PDB entry 7PER | electron microscopy, 35.00 A resolution (very low resolution: no residue pairs are listed; an interface is given only as per-side residue counts) | chains P and O of the 24 polymer chains in the assembly

Chain P:
Name: Nuclear pore complex protein Nup205
Organism: Homo sapiens
UniProtKB: Q92621 (NU205_HUMAN); residues 1-2012 here = UniProt positions 1-2012
Chain sequence (2012 residues; each row starts with the number of its first residue):
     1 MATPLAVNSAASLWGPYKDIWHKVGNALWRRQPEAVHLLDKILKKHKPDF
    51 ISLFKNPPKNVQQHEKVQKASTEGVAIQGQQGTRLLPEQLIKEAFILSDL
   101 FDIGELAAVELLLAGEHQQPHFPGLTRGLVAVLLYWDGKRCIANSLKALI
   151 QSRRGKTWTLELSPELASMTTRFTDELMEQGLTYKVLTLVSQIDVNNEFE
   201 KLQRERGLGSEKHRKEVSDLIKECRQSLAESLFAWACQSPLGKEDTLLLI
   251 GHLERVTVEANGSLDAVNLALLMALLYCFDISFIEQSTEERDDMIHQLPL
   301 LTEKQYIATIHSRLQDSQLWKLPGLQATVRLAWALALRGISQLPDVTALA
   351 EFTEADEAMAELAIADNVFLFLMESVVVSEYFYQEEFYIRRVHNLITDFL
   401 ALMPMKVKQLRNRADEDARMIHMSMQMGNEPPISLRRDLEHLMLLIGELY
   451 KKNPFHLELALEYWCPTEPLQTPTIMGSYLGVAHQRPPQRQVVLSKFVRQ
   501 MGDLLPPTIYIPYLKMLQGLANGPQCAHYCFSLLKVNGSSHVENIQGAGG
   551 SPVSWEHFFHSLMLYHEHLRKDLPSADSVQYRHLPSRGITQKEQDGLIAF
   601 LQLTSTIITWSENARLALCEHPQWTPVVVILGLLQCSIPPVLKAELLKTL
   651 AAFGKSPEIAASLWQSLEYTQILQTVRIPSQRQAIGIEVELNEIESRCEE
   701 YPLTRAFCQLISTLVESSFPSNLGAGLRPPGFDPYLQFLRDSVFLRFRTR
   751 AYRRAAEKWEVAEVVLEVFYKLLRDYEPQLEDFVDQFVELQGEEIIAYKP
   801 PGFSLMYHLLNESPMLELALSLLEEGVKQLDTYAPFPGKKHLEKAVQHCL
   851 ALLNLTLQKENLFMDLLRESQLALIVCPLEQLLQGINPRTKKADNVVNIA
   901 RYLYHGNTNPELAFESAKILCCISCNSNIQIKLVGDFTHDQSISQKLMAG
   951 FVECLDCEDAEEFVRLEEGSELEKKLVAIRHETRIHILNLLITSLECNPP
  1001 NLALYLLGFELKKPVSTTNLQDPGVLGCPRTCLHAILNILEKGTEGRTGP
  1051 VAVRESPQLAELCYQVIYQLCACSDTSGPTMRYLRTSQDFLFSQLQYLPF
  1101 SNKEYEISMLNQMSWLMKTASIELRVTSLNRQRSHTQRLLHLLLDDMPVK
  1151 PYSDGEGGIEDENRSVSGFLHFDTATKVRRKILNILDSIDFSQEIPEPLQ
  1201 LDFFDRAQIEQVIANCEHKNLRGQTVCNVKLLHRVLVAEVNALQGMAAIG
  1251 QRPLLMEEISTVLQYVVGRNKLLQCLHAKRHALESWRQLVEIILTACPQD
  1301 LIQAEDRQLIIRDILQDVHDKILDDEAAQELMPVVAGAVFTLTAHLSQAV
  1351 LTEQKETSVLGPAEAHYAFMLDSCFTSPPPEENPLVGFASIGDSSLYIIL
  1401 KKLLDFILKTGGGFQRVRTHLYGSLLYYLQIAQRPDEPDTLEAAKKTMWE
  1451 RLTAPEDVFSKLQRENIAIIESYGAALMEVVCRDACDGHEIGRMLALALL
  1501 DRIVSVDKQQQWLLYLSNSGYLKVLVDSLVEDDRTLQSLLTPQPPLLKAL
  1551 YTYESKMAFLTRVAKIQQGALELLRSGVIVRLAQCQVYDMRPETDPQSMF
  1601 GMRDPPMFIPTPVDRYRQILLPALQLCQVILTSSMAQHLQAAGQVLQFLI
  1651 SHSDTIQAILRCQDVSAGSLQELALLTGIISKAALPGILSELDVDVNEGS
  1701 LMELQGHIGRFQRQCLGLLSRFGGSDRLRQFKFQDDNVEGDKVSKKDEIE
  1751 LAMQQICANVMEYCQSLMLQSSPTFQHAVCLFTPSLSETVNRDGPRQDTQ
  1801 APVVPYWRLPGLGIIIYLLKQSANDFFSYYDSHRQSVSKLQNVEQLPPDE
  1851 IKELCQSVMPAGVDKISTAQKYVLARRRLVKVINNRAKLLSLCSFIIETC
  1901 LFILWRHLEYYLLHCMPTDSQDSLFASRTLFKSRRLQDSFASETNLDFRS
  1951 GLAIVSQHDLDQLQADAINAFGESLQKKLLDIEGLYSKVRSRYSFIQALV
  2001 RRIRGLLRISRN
Not modelled in the structure: 1-8, 26-37, 76-81, 120-128, 155-163, 175-180, 257-262, 287-303, 380-383, 421-426, 455-457, 468-492, 538-552, 574-590, 621-624, 640-641, 671, 681-685, 745, 752-753, 784-791, 813, 828-838, 873-875, 889-891, 907-908, 925-1391, 1596-1606, 1693-2012
Swiss-Prot annotation at these positions:
  - modified residue: A2 (N-acetylalanine), T3 (Phosphothreonine), S575 (Phosphoserine), S1165 (Phosphoserine), S1167 (Phosphoserine), S1939 (Phosphoserine), S1942 (Phosphoserine)
  - natural variant: F1995 (F1995S: In NPHS13)

Chain O:
Name: Nuclear pore complex protein Nup93
Organism: Homo sapiens
UniProtKB: Q8N1F7 (NUP93_HUMAN); residues 1-819 here = UniProt positions 1-819
Chain sequence (819 residues; row label = number of the first residue in the row):
     1 MDTEGFGELLQQAEQLAAETEGISELPHVERNLQEIQQAGERLRSRTLTR
    51 TSQETADVKASVLLGSRGLDISHISQRLESLSAATTFEPLEPVKDTDIQG
   101 FLKNEKDNALLSAIEESRKRTFGMAEEYHRESMLVEWEQVKQRILHTLLA
   151 SGEDALDFTQESEPSYISDVGPPGRSSLDNIEMAYARQIYIYNEKIVNGH
   201 LQPNLVDLCASVAELDDKSISDMWTMVKQMTDVLLTPATDALKNRSSVEV
   251 RMEFVRQALAYLEQSYKNYTLVTVFGNLHQAQLGGVPGTYQLVRSFLNIK
   301 LPAPLPGLQDGEVEGHPVWALIYYCMRCGDLLAASQVVNRAQHQLGEFKT
   351 WFQEYMNSKDRRLSPATENKLRLHYRRALRNNTDPYKRAVYCIIGRCDVT
   401 DNQSEVADKTEDYLWLKLNQVCFDDDGTSSPQDRLTLSQFQKQLLEDYGE
   451 SHFTVNQQPFLYFQVLFLTAQFEAAVAFLFRMERLRCHAVHVALVLFELK
   501 LLLKSSGQSAQLLSHEPGDPPCLRRLNFVRLLMLYTRKFESTDPREALQY
   551 FYFLRDEKDSQGENMFLRCVSELVIESREFDMILGKLENDGSRKPGVIDK
   601 FTSDTKPIINKVASVAENKGLFEEAAKLYDLAKNADKVLELMNKLLSPVV
   651 PQISAPQSNKERLKNMALSIAERYRAQGISANKFVDSTFYLLLDLITFFD
   701 EYHSGHIDRAFDIIERLKLVPLNQESVEERVAAFRNFSDEIRHNLSEVLL
   751 ATMNILFTQFKRLKGTSPSSSSRPQRVIEDRDSQLRSQARTLITFAGMIP
   801 YRTSGDTNARLVQMEVLMN
Not modelled in the structure: 1-172, 235-249, 280-281, 456-458, 505-521, 766-777, 816-819
Swiss-Prot annotation at these positions:
  - modified residue: T49 (Phosphothreonine), S52 (Phosphoserine), S66 (Phosphoserine), S72 (Phosphoserine), S75 (Phosphoserine), S80 (Phosphoserine), S430 (Phosphoserine), S767 (Phosphoserine)
  - natural variant: R388 (R388W: In NPHS12), G591 (G591V: In NPHS12), Y629 (Y629C: In NPHS12)

Chain P / chain O interface:
At this resolution (35 A) residue pairs are not listed: 56 residues of chain P and 53 of chain O lie at the interface.

Summary:
The interface between chain P and chain O involves 56 residues on one side and 53 on the other.
Chain P is Nuclear pore complex protein Nup205 and chain O is Nuclear pore complex protein Nup93, both from
Homo sapiens; the structure, Model of the inner ring of the human nuclear pore complex, was determined by
electron microscopy together with 7PEQ from the same study.
